PDB entry 6U4V | X-ray diffraction, 2.30 A resolution | chain A

# Chain A
Name: Cysteine dioxygenase type 1
Source organism: Rattus norvegicus
Notes: EC 1.13.11.20
UniProt: P21816 (CDO1_RAT); residue numbers follow UniProt; this construct covers 1-200
Amino-acid sequence (200 residues; numbered 1 to 200; the number before each row is that of its first residue):
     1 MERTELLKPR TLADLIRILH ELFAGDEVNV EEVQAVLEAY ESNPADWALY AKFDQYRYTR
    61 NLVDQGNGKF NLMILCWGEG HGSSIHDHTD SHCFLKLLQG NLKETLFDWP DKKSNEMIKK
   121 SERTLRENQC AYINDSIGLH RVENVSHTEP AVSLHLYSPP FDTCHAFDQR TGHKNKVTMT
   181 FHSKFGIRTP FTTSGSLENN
Not modelled in the structure: 1-5, 191-200
Sequence notes: conflict Asp46 (Glu in P21816)
Metal / ion sites: Fe ion: His86, His88, His140
Curated features (UniProtKB/Swiss-Prot):
  - binding site (Fe cation): His86, His88, His140
  - cross-link: Cys93 to Tyr157 (3'-(S-cysteinyl)-tyrosine (Cys-Tyr))
What the authors report for this chain:
  - conformationally variable residues: Tyr157
  - mutagenesis - C93E (78-fold): decreased catalytic activity on L-cysteine

# Overview
His86, His88 and His140 form the Fe ion site. From UniProt: 3 Fe cation-binding residues. The paper reports
that C93E reduces catalytic activity on L-cysteine; conformational variability at Tyr157.
Chain A is Cysteine dioxygenase type 1 (Rattus norvegicus); the structure, Non-crosslinked wild type cysteine
dioxygenase, was determined by X-ray diffraction, deposited together with 6U4L and 6U4S.
